Entry 3IPS (X-ray diffraction, 2.26 A resolution); this record covers chains A and C of the 4 polymer chains in the assembly.

== Chain A ==
Molecule: Oxysterols receptor LXR-alpha
Organism: Homo sapiens
Notes: fragment: Ligand binding domain:
Reference sequence: Q13133 (NR1H3_HUMAN); numbering as in UniProt (aligned over 182-447)
Amino-acid sequence (283 residues; each row starts with the number of its first residue):
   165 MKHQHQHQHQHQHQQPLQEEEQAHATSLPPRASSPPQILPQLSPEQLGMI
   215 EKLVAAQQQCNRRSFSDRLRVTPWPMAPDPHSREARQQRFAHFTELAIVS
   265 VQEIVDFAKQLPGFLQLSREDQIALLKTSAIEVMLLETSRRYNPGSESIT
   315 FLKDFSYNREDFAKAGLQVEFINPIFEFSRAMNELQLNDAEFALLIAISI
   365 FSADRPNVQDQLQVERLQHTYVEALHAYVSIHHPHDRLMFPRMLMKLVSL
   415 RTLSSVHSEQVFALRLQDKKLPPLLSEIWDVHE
Not modelled in the structure: 165-204, 223-234, 240-245, 447
Differences from the reference sequence: expression tag (165-181)
Swiss-Prot annotation at these positions:
  - mutagenesis: Ile-268 to Lys-273 (Abolishes interaction with NCOA2 without affecting interaction with GPS2; when associated with 438-A-A-439), Leu-438 to Leu-439 (Abolishes interaction with NCOA2 without affecting interaction with GPS2; when associated with 268-A--A-273)

== Chain C ==
Molecule: Nuclear receptor coactivator 1
Notes: EC 2.3.1.48; fragment: Steroid receptor co-activator 1:
Reference sequence: Q15788 (NCOA1_HUMAN); residues 675-699 here correspond to UniProt positions 676-700 (UniProt number = residue number + 1)
Amino-acid sequence (25 residues; numbered 675 to 699; the number before each row is that of its first residue):
   675 CPSSHSSLTERHKILHRLLQEGSPS
Not modelled in the structure: 675-680, 696-699
Swiss-Prot annotation at these positions:
  - motif: Leu-689 to Leu-693 (LXXLL motif 4)
  - modified residue: Ser-697 (Phosphoserine)

== Interface between chain A and chain C ==
Pairs across the interface (28; chain A residue first):
  Val-269(A) with Leu-689(C), hydrophobic; Leu-692(C), hydrophobic; Leu-693(C), hydrophobic
  Lys-273(A) with Leu-692(C), hydrogen bond (side chain-backbone); Leu-693(C); Glu-695(C)
  Arg-283(A) with Leu-693(C)
  Glu-284(A) with Ser-681(C); Leu-682(C), hydrogen bond (side chain-backbone); Thr-683(C), hydrogen bond
  Gln-286(A) with Leu-693(C)
  Ile-287(A) with Thr-683(C); His-686(C); Leu-689(C), hydrophobic; Leu-693(C), hydrophobic
  Ala-288(A) with Leu-682(C), hydrophobic
  Leu-290(A) with Leu-693(C), hydrophobic
  Lys-291(A) with His-686(C), hydrogen bond
  Asn-371(A) with Leu-682(C)
  Pro-437(A) with Ile-688(C), hydrophobic
  Leu-438(A) with Ile-688(C); Leu-692(C), hydrophobic
  Glu-441(A) with Arg-685(C); His-686(C), hydrogen bond (backbone-side chain); Lys-687(C), hydrogen bond (side chain-backbone); Ile-688(C), hydrogen bond (side chain-backbone); Leu-689(C), hydrogen bond (side chain-backbone)
  Ile-442(A) with Leu-689(C), hydrophobic
Other interface residues (no listed pair), chain A (16 interface residues in all): Gln-266, Phe-278
Other interface residues (no listed pair), chain C (13 interface residues in all): His-690, Gln-694

== In short ==
16 residues of chain A and 13 residues of chain C are in contact; the contacts include 8 hydrogen bonds. Polar
pairs include Lys-273(A)/Leu-692(C), Glu-284(A)/Leu-682(C) and Glu-284(A)/Thr-683(C). From UniProt: 8
mutagenesis sites on chain A.
Chain A is Oxysterols receptor LXR-alpha (Homo sapiens) and chain C is Nuclear receptor coactivator 1; the
structure, X-ray structure of benzisoxazole synthetic agonist bound to the LXR-alpha, was determined by X-ray
diffraction, deposited together with 3IPQ and 3IPU.
